Entry 7WTP (electron microscopy, 3.80 A resolution); this record covers chains C2 and CC of the 19 polymer chains in the assembly.

== Chain C2 ==
Molecule: 18S rRNA
Organism: Saccharomyces cerevisiae
Sequence (1800 nucleotides; numbered 1 to 1800; the number before each row is that of its first residue):
     1 UAUCUGGUUG AUCCUGCCAG UAGUCAUAUG CUUGUCUCAA AGAUUAAGCC AUGCAUGUCU
    61 AAGUAUAAGC AAUUUAUACA GUGAAACUGC GAAUGGCUCA UUAAAUCAGU UAUCGUUUAU
   121 UUGAUAGUUC CUUUACUACA UGGUAUAACU GUGGUAAUUC UAGAGCUAAU ACAUGCUUAA
   181 AAUCUCGACC CUUUGGAAGA GAUGUAUUUA UUAGAUAAAA AAUCAAUGUC UUCGGACUCU
   241 UUGAUGAUUC AUAAUAACUU UUCGAAUCGC AUGGCCUUGU GCUGGCGAUG GUUCAUUCAA
   301 AUUUCUGCCC UAUCAACUUU CGAUGGUAGG AUAGUGGCCU ACCAUGGUUU CAACGGGUAA
   361 CGGGGAAUAA GGGUUCGAUU CCGGAGAGGG AGCCUGAGAA ACGGCUACCA CAUCCAAGGA
   421 AGGCAGCAGG CGCGCAAAUU ACCCAAUCCU AAUUCAGGGA GGUAGUGACA AUAAAUAACG
   481 AUACAGGGCC CAUUCGGGUC UUGUAAUUGG AAUGAGUACA AUGUAAAUAC CUUAACGAGG
   541 AACAAUUGGA GGGCAAGUCU GGUGCCAGCA GCCGCGGUAA UUCCAGCUCC AAUAGCGUAU
   601 AUUAAAGUUG UUGCAGUUAA AAAGCUCGUA GUUGAACUUU GGGCCCGGUU GGCCGGUCCG
   661 AUUUUUUCGU GUACUGGAUU UCCAACGGGG CCUUUCCUUC UGGCUAACCU UGAGUCCUUG
   721 UGGCUCUUGG CGAACCAGGA CUUUUACUUU GAAAAAAUUA GAGUGUUCAA AGCAGGCGUA
   781 UUGCUCGAAU AUAUUAGCAU GGAAUAAUAG AAUAGGACGU UUGGUUCUAU UUUGUUGGUU
   841 UCUAGGACCA UCGUAAUGAU UAAUAGGGAC GGUCGGGGGC AUCAGUAUUC AAUUGUCAGA
   901 GGUGAAAUUC UUGGAUUUAU UGAAGACUAA CUACUGCGAA AGCAUUUGCC AAGGACGUUU
   961 UCAUUAAUCA AGAACGAAAG UUAGGGGAUC GAAGAUGAUC AGAUACCGUC GUAGUCUUAA
  1021 CCAUAAACUA UGCCGACUAG GGAUCGGGUG GUGUUUUUUU AAUGACCCAC UCGGCACCUU
  1081 ACGAGAAAUC AAAGUCUUUG GGUUCUGGGG GGAGUAUGGU CGCAAGGCUG AAACUUAAAG
  1141 GAAUUGACGG AAGGGCACCA CCAGGAGUGG AGCCUGCGGC UUAAUUUGAC UCAACACGGG
  1201 GAAACUCACC AGGUCCAGAC ACAAUAAGGA UUGACAGAUU GAGAGCUCUU UCUUGAUUUU
  1261 GUGGGUGGUG GUGCAUGGCC GUUCUUAGUU GGUGGAGUGA UUUGUCUGCU UAAUUGCGAU
  1321 AACGAACGAG ACCUUAACCU ACUAAAUAGU GGUGCUAGCA UUUGCUGGUU AUCCACUUCU
  1381 UAGAGGGACU AUCGGUUUCA AGCCGAUGGA AGUUUGAGGC AAUAACAGGU CUGUGAUGCC
  1441 CUUAGACGUU CUGGGCCGCA CGCGCGCUAC ACUGACGGAG CCAGCGAGUC UAACCUUGGC
  1501 CGAGAGGUCU UGGUAAUCUU GUGAAACUCC GUCGUGCUGG GGAUAGAGCA UUGUAAUUAU
  1561 UGCUCUUCAA CGAGGAAUUC CUAGUAAGCG CAAGUCAUCA GCUUGCGUUG AUUACGUCCC
  1621 UGCCCUUUGU ACACACCGCC CGUCGCUAGU ACCGAUUGAA UGGCUUAGUG AGGCCUCAGG
  1681 AUCUGCUUAG AGAAGGGGGC AACUCCAUCU CAGAGCGGAG AAUUUGGACA AACUUGGUCA
  1741 UUUAGAGGAA CUAAAAGUCG UAACAAGGUU UCCGUAGGUG AACCUGCGGA AGGAUCAUUA
Not modelled in the structure: 73-75, 133-135, 489-498, 651-683, 707-732, 1140, 1157-1621, 1631-1634

== Chain CC ==
Protein: Ribosome biogenesis protein TSR1
Organism: Saccharomyces cerevisiae
Reference sequence: Q07381 (TSR1_YEAST); numbering as in UniProt (aligned over 1-788)
Sequence (788 residues; row label = number of the first residue in the row):
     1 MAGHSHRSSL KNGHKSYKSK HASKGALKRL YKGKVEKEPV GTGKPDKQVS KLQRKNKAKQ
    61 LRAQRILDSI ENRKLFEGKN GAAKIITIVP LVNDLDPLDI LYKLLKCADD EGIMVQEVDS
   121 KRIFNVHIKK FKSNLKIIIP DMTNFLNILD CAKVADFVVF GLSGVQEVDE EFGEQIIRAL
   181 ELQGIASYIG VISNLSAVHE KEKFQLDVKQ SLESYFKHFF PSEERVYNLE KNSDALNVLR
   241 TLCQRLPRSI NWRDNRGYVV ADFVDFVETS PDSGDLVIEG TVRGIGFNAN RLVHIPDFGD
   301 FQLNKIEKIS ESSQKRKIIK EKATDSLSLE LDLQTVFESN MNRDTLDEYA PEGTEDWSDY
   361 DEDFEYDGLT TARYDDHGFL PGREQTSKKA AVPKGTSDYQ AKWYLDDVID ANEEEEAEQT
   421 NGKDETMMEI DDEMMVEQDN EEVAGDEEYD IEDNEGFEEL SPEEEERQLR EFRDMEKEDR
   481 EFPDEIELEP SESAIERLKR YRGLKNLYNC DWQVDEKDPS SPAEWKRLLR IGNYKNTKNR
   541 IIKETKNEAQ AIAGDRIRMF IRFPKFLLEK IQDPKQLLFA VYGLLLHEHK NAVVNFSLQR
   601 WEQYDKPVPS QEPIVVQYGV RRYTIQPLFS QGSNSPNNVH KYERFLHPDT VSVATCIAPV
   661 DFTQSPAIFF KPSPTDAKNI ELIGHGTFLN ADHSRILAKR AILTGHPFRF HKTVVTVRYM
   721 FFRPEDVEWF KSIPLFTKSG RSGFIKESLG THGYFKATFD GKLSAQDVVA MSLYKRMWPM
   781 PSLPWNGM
Not modelled in the structure: 1-12, 34-42, 311-334, 380-460, 788

== How chain C2 and chain CC interact ==
Contacting residue pairs (77; chain C2 residue first):
  A46(C2) with Ala58(CC), phosphate contact; Arg62(CC), base contact
  G48(C2) with Lys59(CC), phosphate contact; Arg62(CC), hydrogen bond to the sugar
  A51(C2) with Arg240(CC), base contact; Gln244(CC), base contact
  U52(C2) with Lys130(CC), sugar contact; Phe131(CC), sugar contact
  U101(C2) with Lys51(CC), salt bridge to the phosphate
  G357(C2) with Gln48(CC), sugar contact; Ser50(CC), phosphate contact
  U358(C2) with Val49(CC), phosphate contact; Ser50(CC), phosphate contact; Lys51(CC), phosphate contact
  A359(C2) with Lys51(CC), salt bridge to the phosphate; Arg54(CC), salt bridge to the phosphate
  G430(C2) with Arg240(CC), sugar contact
  C431(C2) with Arg73(CC), phosphate contact
  G434(C2) with Arg65(CC), phosphate contact
  U440(C2) with Arg225(CC), salt bridge to the phosphate; Leu236(CC), base contact
  A441(C2) with Lys231(CC), phosphate contact; Ser233(CC), sugar contact
  C442(C2) with Lys231(CC), salt bridge to the phosphate
  A518(C2) with Phe204(CC), phosphate contact
  U528(C2) with Lys203(CC), phosphate contact
  A529(C2) with Lys203(CC), salt bridge to the phosphate
  U618(C2) with Lys15(CC), sugar contact
  A619(C2) with Lys18(CC), phosphate contact
  A620(C2) with Lys18(CC), phosphate contact; Lys20(CC), sugar contact
  A1026(C2) with Tyr17(CC), base contact
  A1030(C2) with Lys15(CC), base contact
  G1107(C2) with Lys20(CC), phosphate contact
  G1108(C2) with Lys20(CC), salt bridge to the phosphate
  A1113(C2) with His21(CC), hydrogen bond to the phosphate
  G1114(C2) with His21(CC), stacking on the base; Ala22(CC), hydrogen bond to the phosphate; Leu27(CC), phosphate contact
  U1117(C2) with Gly43(CC), phosphate contact; Lys44(CC), sugar contact; Pro45(CC), sugar contact; Asp46(CC), hydrogen bond to the sugar
  G1127(C2) with Lys24(CC), salt bridge to the phosphate
  C1128(C2) with Lys24(CC), salt bridge to the phosphate
  G1141(C2) with Lys18(CC), salt bridge to the phosphate
  C1653(C2) with Lys44(CC), sugar contact
  G1654(C2) with Lys44(CC), salt bridge to the phosphate
  U1661(C2) with Asn56(CC), hydrogen bond to the sugar; Gln60(CC), base contact
  G1662(C2) with Leu52(CC), sugar contact; Asn56(CC), hydrogen bond to the sugar
  G1663(C2) with Leu52(CC), sugar contact
  A1740(C2) with Lys47(CC), hydrogen bond to the phosphate; Gln53(CC), hydrogen bond to the sugar
  U1741(C2) with Lys47(CC), salt bridge to the phosphate; Gln60(CC), sugar contact
  U1742(C2) with Gln60(CC), hydrogen bond to the sugar; Gln64(CC), sugar contact
  U1770(C2) with His14(CC), hydrogen bond to the base
  U1771(C2) with His14(CC), sugar contact
  C1772(C2) with Tyr17(CC), sugar contact
  C1773(C2) with Tyr17(CC), sugar contact; Ser23(CC), phosphate contact
  G1774(C2) with Ser23(CC), phosphate contact; Lys24(CC), hydrogen bond to the phosphate; Gly25(CC), hydrogen bond to the phosphate
  U1775(C2) with Lys28(CC), salt bridge to the phosphate
  G1780(C2) with Lys32(CC), base contact; Gly33(CC), base contact
  A1782(C2) with Lys32(CC), hydrogen bond to the phosphate
  C1783(C2) with Lys32(CC), salt bridge to the phosphate
  G1792(C2) with Lys15(CC), hydrogen bond to the sugar; Tyr17(CC), base contact
  G1793(C2) with Gly13(CC), phosphate contact; His14(CC), hydrogen bond to the sugar; Lys15(CC), hydrogen bond to the phosphate
Also at the interface, not in a pair above, chain C2 (63 interface residues in all): A100, G356, C415, G429, G432, C433, A621, G1110, G1111, G1118, A1142, A1660, A1776, U1779
Also at the interface, not in a pair above, chain CC (50 interface residues in all): Ala26, Arg29, Lys55, Ile66, Lys132

== Overview ==
63 residues of chain C2 and 50 residues of chain CC are in contact, with 16 hydrogen bonds, 14 salt bridges
and 1 aromatic stacking contact. Among the polar pairs are U1770(C2)-His14(CC), G48(C2)-Arg62(CC) and
U1117(C2)-Asp46(CC).
Chain C2 is 18S rRNA and chain CC is Ribosome biogenesis protein TSR1, both from Saccharomyces cerevisiae; the
structure, Cryo-EM structure of a yeast pre-40S ribosomal subunit - State Tsr1-2 (with Rps2), was determined
by electron microscopy (same publication as 7WTN, 7WTO, 7WTQ and 7WTR).
